5XUS - chains A and D of the 4 polymer chains in the assembly; structure by X-ray diffraction, 2.50 A resolution.

== Chain A ==
Name: LbCpf1
Organism: Lachnospiraceae bacterium ND2006
Sequence (1231 residues; each row starts with the number of its first residue; numbers below 1 keep their minus sign (Gly-2 is residue -2)):
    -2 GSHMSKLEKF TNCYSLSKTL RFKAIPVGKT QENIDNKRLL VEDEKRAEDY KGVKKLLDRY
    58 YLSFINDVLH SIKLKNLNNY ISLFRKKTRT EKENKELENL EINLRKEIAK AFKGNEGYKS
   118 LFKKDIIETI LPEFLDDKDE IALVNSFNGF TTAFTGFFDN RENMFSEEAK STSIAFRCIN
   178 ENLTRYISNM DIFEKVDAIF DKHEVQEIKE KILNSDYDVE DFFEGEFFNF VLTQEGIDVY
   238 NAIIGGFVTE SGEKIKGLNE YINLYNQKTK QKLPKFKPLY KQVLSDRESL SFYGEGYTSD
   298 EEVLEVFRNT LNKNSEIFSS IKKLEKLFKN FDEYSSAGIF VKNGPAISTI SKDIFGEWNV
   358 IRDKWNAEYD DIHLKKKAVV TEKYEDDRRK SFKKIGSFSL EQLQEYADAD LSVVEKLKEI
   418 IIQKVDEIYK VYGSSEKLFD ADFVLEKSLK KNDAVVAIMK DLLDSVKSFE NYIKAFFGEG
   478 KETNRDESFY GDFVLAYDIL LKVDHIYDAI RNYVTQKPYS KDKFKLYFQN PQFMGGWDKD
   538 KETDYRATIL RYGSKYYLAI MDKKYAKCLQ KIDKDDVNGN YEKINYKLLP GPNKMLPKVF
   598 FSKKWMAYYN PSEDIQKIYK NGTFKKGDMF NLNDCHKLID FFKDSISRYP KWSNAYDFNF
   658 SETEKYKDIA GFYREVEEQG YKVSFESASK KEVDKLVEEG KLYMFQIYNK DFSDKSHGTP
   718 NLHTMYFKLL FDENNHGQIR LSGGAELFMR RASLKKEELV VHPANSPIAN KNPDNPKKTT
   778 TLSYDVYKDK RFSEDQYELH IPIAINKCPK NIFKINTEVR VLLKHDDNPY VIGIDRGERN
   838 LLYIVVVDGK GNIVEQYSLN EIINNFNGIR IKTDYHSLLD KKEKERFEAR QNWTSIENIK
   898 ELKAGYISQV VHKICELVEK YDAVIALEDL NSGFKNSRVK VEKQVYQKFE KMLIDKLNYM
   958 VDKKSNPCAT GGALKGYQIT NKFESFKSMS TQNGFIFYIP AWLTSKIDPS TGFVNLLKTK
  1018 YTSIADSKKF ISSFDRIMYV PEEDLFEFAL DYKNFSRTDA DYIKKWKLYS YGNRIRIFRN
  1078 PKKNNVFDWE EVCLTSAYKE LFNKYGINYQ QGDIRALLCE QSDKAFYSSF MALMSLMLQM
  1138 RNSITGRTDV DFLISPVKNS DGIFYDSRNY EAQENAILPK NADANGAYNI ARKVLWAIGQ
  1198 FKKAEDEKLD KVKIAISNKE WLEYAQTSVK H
Not modelled in the structure: -2 to -1, 372-376, 929-935, 1076-1084, 1227-1228
Disulfides: Cys965 forms a disulfide with the same residue of a neighbouring copy of this chain
Bound ions: Mg2+: Thr716 (shared with 1 residue of chain B)
What the authors report for this chain:
  - Mg2+ coordination: Thr716
  - Mg2+ coordination through a water molecule: Asp708, Asn718
  - contacts within the chain: Lys457-Gln888 (hydrogen bond)
  - conformationally variable residues (loop rearrangement): Glu885 to Asn889, Trp890 to Ile896
  - catalytic residues: Asp832, Glu925, Asp1180
  - catalytic residues: Arg1138 (proposed by the authors, not directly observed)
  - mutagenesis - D832A, E925A, D1180A: abolished catalytic activity
  - mutagenesis - R1138A: decreased catalytic activity
  - binding site for the 9-nt DNA strand (chain D): Thr149, Gln529, Lys595
  - binding site for the 29-nt DNA strand: Lys538, Tyr542, Pro587, Met592, Lys595
  - specificity-determining residues: Lys595
  - binding site for crRNA: Trp355

== Chain D ==
Molecule: 9-nt DNA strand
Sequence (9 nucleotides; numbered -9 to -1; the number before each row is that of its first residue; numbers below 1 keep their minus sign (DC-9 is residue -9)):
    -9 CGTCCTTTA

== Interface between chain A and chain D ==
Residue-residue contacts (20):
  Lys120(A) - DT-3(D)  phosphate contact
  Lys120(A) - DT-2(D)  salt bridge to the phosphate
  Lys121(A) - DT-4(D)  phosphate contact
  Lys121(A) - DT-3(D)  hydrogen bond to the phosphate
  Asp122(A) - DT-3(D)  phosphate contact
  Gly146(A) - DC-5(D)  sugar contact
  Gly146(A) - DT-4(D)  phosphate contact
  Phe147(A) - DT-4(D)  phosphate contact
  Thr148(A) - DT-4(D)  hydrogen bond to the phosphate
  Thr149(A) - DT-4(D)  hydrogen bond to the phosphate
  Thr149(A) - DT-3(D)  base contact
  Pro528(A) - DC-5(D)  phosphate contact
  Gln529(A) - DT-4(D)  base contact
  Asp541(A) - DC-5(D)  base contact
  Lys560(A) - DC-5(D)  salt bridge to the phosphate
  Lys591(A) - DA-1(D)  sugar contact
  Pro594(A) - DA-1(D)  phosphate contact
  Lys595(A) - DT-2(D)  hydrogen bond to the base
  Lys595(A) - DA-1(D)  sugar contact
  Tyr616(A) - DA-1(D)  hydrogen bond to the phosphate
Other interface residues (no listed pair), chain A (19 interface residues in all): Glu125, Gln526, Asn527, Met592
Other interface residues (no listed pair), chain D (6 interface residues in all): DC-6

== Overview ==
19 residues of chain A and 6 residues of chain D are in contact, with 5 hydrogen bonds and 2 salt bridges.
Polar pairs include Lys595(A)-DT-2(D), Lys121(A)-DT-3(D) and Thr148(A)-DT-4(D). The paper reports catalytic
residues Asp832(A), Glu925(A) and Asp1180(A) among others; D832A, E925A and D1180A of chain A abolish
catalytic activity.
Chain A is LbCpf1 (Lachnospiraceae bacterium ND2006) and chain D is a 9-nt DNA strand; the structure, Crystal
structure of Lachnospiraceae bacterium ND2006 Cpf1 in complex with crRNA and target DNA (TTTA PAM), was
determined by X-ray diffraction together with 5XUT, 5XUU and 5XUZ from the same study.
